Entry 5B4K (X-ray diffraction, 2.90 A resolution); this record covers chain A.

# Chain A
Protein: cAMP and cAMP-inhibited cGMP 3', 5'-cyclic phosphodiesterase 10A
Source organism: Homo sapiens
Notes: EC 3.1.4.17; fragment: catalytic domain
UniProt: Q9Y233 (PDE10_HUMAN); residues 442-779 here = UniProt positions 442-779
Chain sequence (338 residues; numbered 442 to 779; the number before each row is that of its first residue):
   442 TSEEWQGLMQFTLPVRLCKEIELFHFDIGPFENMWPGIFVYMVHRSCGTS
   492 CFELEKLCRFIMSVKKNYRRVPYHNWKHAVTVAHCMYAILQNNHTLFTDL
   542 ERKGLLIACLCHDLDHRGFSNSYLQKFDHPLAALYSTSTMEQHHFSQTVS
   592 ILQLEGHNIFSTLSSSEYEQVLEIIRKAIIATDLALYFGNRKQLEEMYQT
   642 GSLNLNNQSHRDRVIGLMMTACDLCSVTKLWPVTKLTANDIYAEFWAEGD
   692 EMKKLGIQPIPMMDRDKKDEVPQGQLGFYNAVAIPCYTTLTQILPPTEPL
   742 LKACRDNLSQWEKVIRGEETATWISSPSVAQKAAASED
Disordered / not traced: 442-444, 760-779
Metal / ion sites: Zn2+: His519, His553, Asp554, Asp664; Mg2+ near Asp554 (its only coordinating residue here)
Residues lining bound ligands: 6DT (N-(4-((5-methyl-5H-pyrrolo[3,2-d]pyrimidin-4-yl)oxy)phenyl)-1H-benzimidazol-2-amine): Tyr514, Asp664, Leu665, Ser667, Val668, Ile682, Tyr683, Phe686, Pro702, Met703, Lys708, Glu711, Val712, Gly715, Gln716, Phe719

# Summary
Ligands of chain A: compound 6DT. His519, His553, Asp554 and Asp664 form the Zn2+ site.
Chain A is cAMP and cAMP-inhibited cGMP 3', 5'-cyclic phosphodiesterase 10A (Homo sapiens); the structure,
Crystal structure of the catalytic domain of human PDE10A complexed with
N-(4-((5-methyl-5H-pyrrolo[3,2-d]pyrimidin-4-yl)oxy)phenyl)-1H-benzimidazol-2-amine, was determined by X-ray
diffraction together with 5B4L from the same study.
